PDB entry 3VO0 | X-ray diffraction, 1.90 A resolution | chain A

== Chain A ==
Name: beta-Glucuronidase
Source organism: Acidobacterium capsulatum
Notes: EC 3.2.1.31
UniProtKB: C1F2K5 (C1F2K5_ACIC5); residues 1-475 here = UniProt positions 1-475
Amino-acid sequence (488 residues; each row starts with the number of its first residue):
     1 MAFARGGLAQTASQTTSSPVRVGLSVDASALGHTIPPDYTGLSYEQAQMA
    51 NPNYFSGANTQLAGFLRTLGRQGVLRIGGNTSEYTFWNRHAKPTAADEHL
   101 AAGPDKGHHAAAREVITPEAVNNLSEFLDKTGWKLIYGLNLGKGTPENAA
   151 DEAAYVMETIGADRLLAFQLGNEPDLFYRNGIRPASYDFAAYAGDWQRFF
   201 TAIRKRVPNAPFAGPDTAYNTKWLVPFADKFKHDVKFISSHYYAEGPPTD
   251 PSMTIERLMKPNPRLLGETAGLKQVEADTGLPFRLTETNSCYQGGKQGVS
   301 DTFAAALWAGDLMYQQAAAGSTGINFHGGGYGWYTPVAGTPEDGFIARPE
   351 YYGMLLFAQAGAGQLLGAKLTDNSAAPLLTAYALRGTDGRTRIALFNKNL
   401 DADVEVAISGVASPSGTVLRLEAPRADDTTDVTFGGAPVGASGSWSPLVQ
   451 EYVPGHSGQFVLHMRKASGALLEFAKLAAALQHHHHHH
Disordered / not traced: 1-17, 484-488
Covalently attached groups: 2-deoxy-2-fluoro-glucuronic acid (GUZ) linked to Glu-287
Sequence notes: expression tag (476-488)
Residues lining bound ligands:
  - 2,4-dinitrophenol (DNF): Ser-415, Gly-416, Thr-417, Gln-450, Glu-451, Tyr-452, Glu-473, Ala-475
  - 2,4-dinitrophenol / 2-deoxy-2-fluoro-glucuronic acid, molecule 1: Asn-80, Glu-83, Tyr-84, Gly-107, His-108, His-109, Ala-110, Arg-179, Asn-180, Ile-182
  - 2,4-dinitrophenol / 2-deoxy-2-fluoro-glucuronic acid, molecule 2: Phe-86, Trp-87, Asn-88, Arg-113, Val-115, Lys-143, Gly-144, Thr-145, Asn-148
  - 2-deoxy-2-fluoro-glucuronic acid (GUZ; 2-deoxy-2-fluoro-alpha-D-glucopyranuronic acid): Glu-45, Gly-79, Asn-80, Pro-104, Asp-105, Asn-172, Glu-173, Tyr-243, Cys-291, Tyr-292, Gln-293, Gly-294, His-327, Tyr-334
Reported in the primary citation:
  - binding site for 2-deoxy-2-fluoro-glucuronic acid: Glu-287
  - mutagenesis - E173A, E173G, Y219A, Y243A, E287G, H327N, H327S: decreased catalytic activity
  - mutagenesis - E45Q, E173Q, E287A, E287Q, H327K, H327T: abolished catalytic activity
  - mutagenesis - Y292A, Y334W: abolished catalytic activity on PNP-beta-GlcA
  - mutagenesis - Y292A: unchanged catalytic activity on PNP-beta-Glc
  - mutagenesis - Y334F (200-fold): decreased catalytic activity (beta-glucuronidase activity)
  - mutagenesis - Y334F (3-fold): increased catalytic activity (beta-glucosidase activity)
  - mutagenesis - Y334F (2.5-fold): decreased catalytic activity (beta-xylosidase activity)
  - mutagenesis - E45D (300-fold): decreased catalytic activity on PNP-beta-GlcA
  - specificity-determining residues: Glu-45, Tyr-292, Tyr-334
  - mutagenesis - E45D (7-fold): decreased catalytic activity on MeGlcA-beta-1,6-Gal2

== In short ==
Ligands of chain A: 2,4-dinitrophenol / 2-deoxy-2-fluoro-glucuronic acid and 2,4-dinitrophenol.
2-deoxy-2-fluoro-glucuronic acid is covalently linked to Glu-287. From the paper: a binding site for
2-deoxy-2-fluoro-glucuronic acid at Glu-287; E173A, E173G and Y219A, among others, reduce catalytic activity;
17 substitutions were tested in all.
Chain A is beta-Glucuronidase (Acidobacterium capsulatum); the structure, Crystal structure of
beta-glucuronidase from Acidobacterium capsulatum covalent-bonded with 2-deoxy-2-fluoro-D-glucuronic acid, was
determined by X-ray diffraction together with 3VNY and 3VNZ from the same study.
